7LN3 - chains E and G of the 7 polymer chains in the assembly; structure by electron microscopy, 3.45 A resolution.

# Chain E
Molecule: Transitional endoplasmic reticulum ATPase
From: Homo sapiens
Notes: EC 3.6.4.6
UniProt: P55072 (TERA_HUMAN); residue numbers follow UniProt; this construct covers 1-806
Sequence (806 residues; each row starts with the number of its first residue):
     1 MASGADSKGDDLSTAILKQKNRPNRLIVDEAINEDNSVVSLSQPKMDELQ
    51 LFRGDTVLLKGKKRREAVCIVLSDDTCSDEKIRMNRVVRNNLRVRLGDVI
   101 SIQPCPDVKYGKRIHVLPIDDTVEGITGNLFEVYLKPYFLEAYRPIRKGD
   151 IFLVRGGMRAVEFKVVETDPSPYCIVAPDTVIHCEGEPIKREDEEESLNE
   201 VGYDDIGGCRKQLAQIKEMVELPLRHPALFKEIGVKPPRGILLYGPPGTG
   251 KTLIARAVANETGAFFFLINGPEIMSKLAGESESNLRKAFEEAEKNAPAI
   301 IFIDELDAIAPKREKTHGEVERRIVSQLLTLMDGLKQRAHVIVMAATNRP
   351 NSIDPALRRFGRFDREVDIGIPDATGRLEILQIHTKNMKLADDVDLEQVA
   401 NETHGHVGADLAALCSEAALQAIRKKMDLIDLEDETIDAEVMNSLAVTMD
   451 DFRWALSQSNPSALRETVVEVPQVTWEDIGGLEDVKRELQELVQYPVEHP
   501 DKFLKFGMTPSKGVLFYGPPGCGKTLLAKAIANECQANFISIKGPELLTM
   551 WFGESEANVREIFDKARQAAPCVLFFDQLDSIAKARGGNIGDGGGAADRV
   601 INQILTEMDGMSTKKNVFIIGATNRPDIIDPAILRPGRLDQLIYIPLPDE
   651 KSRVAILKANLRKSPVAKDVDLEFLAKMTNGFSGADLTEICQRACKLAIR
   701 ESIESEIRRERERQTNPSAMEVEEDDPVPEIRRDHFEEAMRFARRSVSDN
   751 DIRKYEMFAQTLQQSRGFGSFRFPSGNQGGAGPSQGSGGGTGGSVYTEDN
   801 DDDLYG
Disordered / not traced: 1-22, 715-726, 767-806
Sequence notes: engineered mutation Glu232 (Ala in P55072), Gln578 (Glu in P55072)
Bound ions: Mg2+ site 1: Thr252 (together with ATP); Mg2+ site 2: Thr525 (together with ATP)
Small-molecule neighbours:
  - ATP (adenosine-5'-triphosphate), molecule 1: Asp205, Ile206, Gly207, Pro246, Pro247, Gly248, Thr249, Gly250, Lys251, Thr252, Leu253, Glu305, Asn348, Ile380, His384, Val407, Gly408, Ala409
  - ATP, molecule 2: Asp478, Ile479, Gly480, Pro519, Pro520, Gly521, Cys522, Gly523, Lys524, Thr525, Leu526, Gln578, Asn624, Ile656, Asn660, Gly684, Ala685, Thr688
Curated features (UniProtKB/Swiss-Prot):
  - region: Thr797 to Gly806 (Interaction with UBXN6)
  - motif: Asp802 to Gly806 (PIM motif)
  - binding site (ATP): Pro247 to Leu253, Asn348, His384, Gly521 to Leu526
  - modified residue: Ala2 (N-acetylalanine), Ser3 (Phosphoserine), Ser7 (Phosphoserine), Ser13 (Phosphoserine), Ser37 (Phosphoserine), Lys315 (N6,N6,N6-trimethyllysine), Thr436 (Phosphothreonine), Ser462 (Phosphoserine), Lys502 (N6-acetyllysine), Lys505 (N6-acetyllysine), Lys668 (N6-acetyllysine), Ser702 (Phosphoserine), Lys754 (N6-acetyllysine), Ser770 (Phosphoserine), Ser775 (Phosphoserine), Ser787 (Phosphoserine), Tyr805 (Phosphotyrosine)
  - cross-link (Glycyl lysine isopeptide (Lys-Gly)): Lys8 (interchain with G-Cter in SUMO2), Lys18 (interchain with G-Cter in SUMO2)
  - natural variant: Arg95 (R95G: In IBMPFD1), Gly97 (G97E: In CMT2Y), Ile126 (I126F: In IBMPFD1; uncertain significance), Arg155 (R155C: In IBMPFD1; R155H: In FTDALS6 and IBMPFD1; R155L: In IBMPFD1; R155P: In IBMPFD1; R155S: In IBMPFD1), Arg159 (R159G: In FTDALS6; R159H: In IBMPFD1), Ala160 (A160T: In IBMPFD1; uncertain significance), Glu185 (E185K: In CMT2Y), Arg191 (R191Q: In FTDALS6 and IBMPFD1), Leu198 (L198W: In IBMPFD1), Glu232 (A232E: In IBMPFD1; this construct carries the variant), Ile254 (I254F: In IBMPFD1; uncertain significance), Ile369 (I369T: In IBMPFD1; uncertain significance), 2 further natural variant entries in UniProt
  - mutagenesis: Phe52 to Asp55 (Abolishes interaction with NPLOC4; when associated with A-110), Arg53 (R53A: Minor effect on affinity for ATP and ADP), Arg86 (R86A: Strongly increased affinity for ATP. Strongly reduced affinity for ADP), Tyr110 (Y110A: Abolishes interaction with NPLOC4; when associated with 52-A--A-55), Arg113 to His115 (Severely reduced binding to DERL1), Phe131 (F131R: Severely reduced binding to DERL1), Leu140 (L140D: Severely reduced binding to DERL1), Asp179 (D179R: No effect on binding to DERL1), His183 (H183W: Severely reduced binding to DERL1), Lys251 (K251Q: Impairs ERAD degradation of HMGCR and does not inhibit interaction with RHBDD1; when associated with Q-524), Glu305 (E305Q: Defect in ubiquitin-dependent protein degradation by the proteasome; when associated with Q-578), Lys312 (K312A: Does not affect methylation by VCPKMT), 7 further mutagenesis entries in UniProt
Reported in the primary citation:
  - mutagenesis - W551A/F552A, R599A: abolished catalytic activity
  - mutagenesis - I590A/D592A: unchanged catalytic activity
  - mutagenesis - L464A: decreased catalytic activity
  - disease-associated variants - A232E: increased catalytic activity (citing earlier work)
  - mutagenesis - E578Q: decreased catalytic activity (citing earlier work)

# Chain G
Molecule: polyubiquitinated Ub-Eos
From: Mus musculus
Sequence (22 residues; row label = number of the first residue in the row; X marks 22 residues of unknown identity (built as UNK)):
     1 XXXXXXXXXXXXXXXXXXXXXX

# Chain E / chain G interface
Chain E side of the interface, 7 residues: Lys277, Met550, Trp551, Phe552, Asp592, Gly593, Gly594

# In short
No residue of chain E is in contact with chain G. Ligands of chain E: ATP. From UniProt: 15 ATP-binding
residues and 23 mutagenesis sites on chain E. The paper reports that W551A/F552A and R599A of chain E abolish
catalytic activity; L464A and E578Q of chain E reduce catalytic activity; 6 substitutions were tested in all.
Chain E is Transitional endoplasmic reticulum ATPase (Homo sapiens) and chain G is polyubiquitinated Ub-Eos
(Mus musculus); the structure, Cryo-EM structure of human p97 in complex with Npl4/Ufd1 and polyubiquitinated
Ub-Eos (FOM, Class 2), was determined by electron microscopy, deposited together with 7LMZ, 7LN0, 7LN1, 7LN2,
7LN4, 7LN5 and 7LN6.
